7AB5 - chains A and C of the 6 polymer chains in the assembly; structure by X-ray diffraction, 2.90 A resolution.

Chain A:
Protein: Predicted transcriptional regulator, XRE family
Source organism: Escherichia coli O127:H6 (strain E2348/69 / EPEC)
UniProt: B7UL98 (B7UL98_ECO27); numbering as in UniProt (aligned over 2-107)
Sequence (106 residues; each row starts with the number of its first residue):
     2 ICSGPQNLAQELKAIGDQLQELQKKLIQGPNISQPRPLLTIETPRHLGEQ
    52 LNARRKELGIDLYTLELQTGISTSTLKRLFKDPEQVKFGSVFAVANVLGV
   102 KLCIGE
Disordered / not traced: 2-37

Chain C:
Protein: HipA_C domain-containing protein
Source organism: Escherichia coli O127:H6 (strain E2348/69 / EPEC)
UniProt: B7UL96 (B7UL96_ECO27); numbering as in UniProt (aligned over 2-335)
Sequence (340 residues; row label = number of the first residue in the row):
     2 ANCRILLTPLNERDEQRGYSTQGLKRLSGTAKLNPRLGFTRTQFVQELPR
    52 QQKGMSISGYQPKLQLVLDEGEFRVVDHQGNFILKPSPADFPGLAENEHA
   102 TMTLMSRLGFDVPVHGLLSFAPQSEEELEYAFVIRRYDRDNKGLPVHQEQ
   152 LDGAMQITDKYGKTGNDNEQYVSYETLARFLVAHVNDNIAFKIDLFRRIV
   202 YAWLLGNNDMHLRNFGLVYSDGLTPALAPVYQFVSVAPYPEYFYSNYLAL
   252 PLLTREEGGRELAPGFHSDYGEYIGQDFLLLGESMGLAPRLLEKLFQDIR
   302 KENAIVMETYEQSFMTQDHIQAVLQCYRHRLGLLHHHHHH
Disordered / not traced: 340-341
Construct notes: engineered mutation Gln233 (Asp in B7UL96); expression tag (336-341)
What the authors report for this chain:
  - contacts within the chain: Ser59-Asp210
  - mutagenesis - S57D: unchanged growth
  - mutagenesis - S57D, S59D: decreased growth with Couple_hipA domain-containing protein
  - mutagenesis - S57A: abolished growth
  - catalytic residues: Asp210 (proposed by the authors, not directly observed)

Interface between chain A and chain C:
Pairs across the interface (24; chain A residue first):
  Arg55(A) - Asn187(C)  hydrogen bond
  Arg55(A) - Asn189(C)
  Leu59(A) - Asn189(C)
  Leu59(A) - Ala191(C)
  Ile61(A) - Ile190(C)  hydrophobic
  Ile61(A) - Ala191(C)  hydrophobic
  Thr65(A) - Ile194(C)
  Thr65(A) - Leu292(C)
  Glu67(A) - Arg291(C)  salt bridge
  Leu68(A) - Ala289(C)
  Leu68(A) - Arg291(C)
  Leu68(A) - Leu292(C)  hydrophobic
  Leu68(A) - Lys295(C)
  Gln69(A) - Ile190(C)
  Gln69(A) - Gly287(C)  hydrogen bond (side chain-backbone)
  Gln69(A) - Leu288(C)
  Gln69(A) - Ala289(C)  hydrogen bond (side chain-backbone)
  Gln69(A) - Leu292(C)
  Val98(A) - Asn189(C)
  Val98(A) - Ile190(C)  hydrogen bond (backbone-backbone)
  Leu99(A) - Asn187(C)
  Leu99(A) - Asn189(C)
  Gly100(A) - Asn187(C)  hydrogen bond (backbone-side chain)
  Gly100(A) - Asn189(C)
Interface residues without a listed pair, chain A (12 interface residues in all): Tyr64, Asn97
Interface residues without a listed pair, chain C (12 interface residues in all): Asp188

Summary:
Chain A and chain C each contribute 12 residues to their interface, with 5 hydrogen bonds and 1 salt bridge.
Polar pairs include Glu67(A)-Arg291(C), Arg55(A)-Asn187(C) and Gln69(A)-Gly287(C). From the paper: the
catalytic residue Asp210(C); S57D and S59D of chain C reduce growth with Couple_hipA domain-containing
protein.
Here chain A is Predicted transcriptional regulator, XRE family and chain C is HipA_C domain-containing
protein, both from Escherichia coli O127:H6 (strain E2348/69 / EPEC). Entry 7AB5 (Crystal structure of the
Escherichia coli toxin-antitoxin system HipBST (HipT D233Q)) was determined by X-ray diffraction, deposited
together with 7AB3 and 7AB4.
